6JYS - chains A and D; structure by X-ray diffraction, 1.70 A resolution.

[Chain A (and D)]
Molecule: human norovirus P protein
Source organism: Human norovirus - Alphatron
Notes: chain D of this document is another copy of the same molecule, construct and numbering; everything in this record applies to it too
Amino-acid sequence (308 residues; numbered 3 to 310; the number before each row is that of its first residue):
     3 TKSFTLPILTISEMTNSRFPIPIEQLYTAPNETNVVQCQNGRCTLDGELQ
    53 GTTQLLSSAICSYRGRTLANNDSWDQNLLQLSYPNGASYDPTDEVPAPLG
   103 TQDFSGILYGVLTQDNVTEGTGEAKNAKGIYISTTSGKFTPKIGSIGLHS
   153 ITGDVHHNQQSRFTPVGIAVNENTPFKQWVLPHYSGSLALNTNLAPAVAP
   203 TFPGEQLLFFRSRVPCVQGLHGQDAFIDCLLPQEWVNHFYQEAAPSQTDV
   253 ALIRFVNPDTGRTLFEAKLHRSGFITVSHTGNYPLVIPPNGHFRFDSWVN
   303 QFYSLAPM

[How chain A and chain D interact]
Contacting residue pairs - 98 pairs, chain A then chain D:
  P9(A) - Q243(D)
  I10(A) - Q243(D)  hydrogen bond (backbone-side chain)
  L11(A) - L57(D)  hydrophobic
  L11(A) - Q243(D)
  S14(A) - L58(D)
  E15(A) - L58(D)
  M16(A) - L58(D)
  T17(A) - L58(D)
  P22(A) - S60(D)
  I23(A) - S60(D)
  P24(A) - L58(D)  hydrophobic
  P24(A) - S60(D)
  P24(A) - R164(D)
  L57(A) - L11(D)  hydrophobic
  L57(A) - E15(D)
  L58(A) - S14(D)
  L58(A) - E15(D)
  L58(A) - M16(D)
  L58(A) - T17(D)
  L58(A) - P24(D)  hydrophobic
  L58(A) - E236(D)
  S59(A) - S59(D)  hydrogen bond
  S60(A) - T17(D)
  S60(A) - P22(D)
  S60(A) - I23(D)
  S60(A) - P24(D)
  S60(A) - S59(D)
  W76(A) - E125(D)
  Y111(A) - A126(D)  hydrophobic
  Y111(A) - A129(D)
  V113(A) - V113(D)  hydrophobic
  V113(A) - V168(D)  hydrophobic
  T115(A) - P217(D)
  N118(A) - C218(D)
  N118(A) - G221(D)
  N118(A) - L222(D)  hydrogen bond (side chain-backbone)
  N118(A) - H223(D)
  N118(A) - Q225(D)  hydrogen bond (side chain-backbone)
  V119(A) - G221(D)  hydrogen bond (backbone-backbone)
  V119(A) - H223(D)
  T120(A) - H223(D)
  E121(A) - V172(D)
  E121(A) - N173(D)
  E121(A) - E174(D)
  E121(A) - Q220(D)  hydrogen bond (backbone-side chain)
  E121(A) - G221(D)
  G124(A) - Q220(D)  hydrogen bond (backbone-side chain)
  E125(A) - W76(D)
  E125(A) - Y133(D)
  E125(A) - H151(D)  salt bridge
  E125(A) - I153(D)
  E125(A) - Q220(D)
  A126(A) - Y111(D)  hydrophobic
  A126(A) - Y133(D)  hydrogen bond (backbone-side chain)
  A126(A) - I153(D)  hydrophobic
  A126(A) - V219(D)
  A126(A) - Q220(D)
  K127(A) - V219(D)  hydrogen bond (backbone-backbone)
  N128(A) - C218(D)  hydrogen bond (side chain-backbone)
  N128(A) - V219(D)  hydrogen bond (backbone-backbone)
  A129(A) - Y111(D)
  A129(A) - V219(D)  hydrophobic
  Y133(A) - E125(D)
  Y133(A) - A126(D)  hydrogen bond (side chain-backbone)
  H151(A) - E125(D)  salt bridge
  I153(A) - E125(D)
  I153(A) - A126(D)  hydrophobic
  R164(A) - I23(D)
  R164(A) - E26(D)  salt bridge
  R164(A) - R215(D)  hydrogen bond (side chain-backbone)
  V168(A) - V113(D)  hydrophobic
  V172(A) - E121(D)
  N173(A) - E121(D)
  E174(A) - E121(D)
  P217(A) - T115(D)
  C218(A) - N118(D)
  C218(A) - N128(D)  hydrogen bond (backbone-side chain)
  V219(A) - A126(D)
  V219(A) - K127(D)  hydrogen bond (backbone-backbone)
  V219(A) - N128(D)  hydrogen bond (backbone-backbone)
  V219(A) - A129(D)  hydrophobic
  Q220(A) - E121(D)  hydrogen bond (side chain-backbone)
  Q220(A) - G124(D)
  Q220(A) - E125(D)
  Q220(A) - A126(D)
  G221(A) - N118(D)
  G221(A) - V119(D)  hydrogen bond (backbone-backbone)
  G221(A) - E121(D)
  L222(A) - N118(D)  hydrogen bond (backbone-side chain)
  H223(A) - N118(D)
  H223(A) - V119(D)
  H223(A) - T120(D)
  Q225(A) - N118(D)  hydrogen bond (backbone-side chain)
  E236(A) - L58(D)
  Y242(A) - E15(D)
  Q243(A) - P9(D)
  Q243(A) - I10(D)  hydrogen bond (side chain-backbone)
  Q243(A) - L11(D)
Also at the interface, not in a pair above, chain A (52 interface residues in all): N87, G122, T166, P167, R215
Also at the interface, not in a pair above, chain D (52 interface residues in all): G122, T166, P167, A227

[Overview]
Chain A and chain D each contribute 52 residues to their interface, with 21 hydrogen bonds and 3 salt bridges.
Polar pairs include E125(A)-H151(D), R164(A)-E26(D) and I10(A)-Q243(D).
Chain A and chain D are both human norovirus P protein (Human norovirus - Alphatron); the structure, GII.13/21
noroviruses recognize glycans with a terminal beta-galactose via an unconventional glycan binding site, was
determined by X-ray diffraction together with 6JYN, 6JYO and 6JYR from the same study.
